Entry 1GKZ (X-ray diffraction, 2.20 A resolution); this record covers chain A.

== Chain A ==
Name: [3-methyl-2-oxobutanoate dehydrogenase [lipoamide]] kinase
Organism: Rattus norvegicus
Notes: EC 2.7.1.115
Reference sequence: Q00972 (BCKD_RAT); residues 1-382 here correspond to UniProt positions 31-412 (UniProt number = residue number + 30)
Chain sequence (388 residues; each row starts with the number of its first residue):
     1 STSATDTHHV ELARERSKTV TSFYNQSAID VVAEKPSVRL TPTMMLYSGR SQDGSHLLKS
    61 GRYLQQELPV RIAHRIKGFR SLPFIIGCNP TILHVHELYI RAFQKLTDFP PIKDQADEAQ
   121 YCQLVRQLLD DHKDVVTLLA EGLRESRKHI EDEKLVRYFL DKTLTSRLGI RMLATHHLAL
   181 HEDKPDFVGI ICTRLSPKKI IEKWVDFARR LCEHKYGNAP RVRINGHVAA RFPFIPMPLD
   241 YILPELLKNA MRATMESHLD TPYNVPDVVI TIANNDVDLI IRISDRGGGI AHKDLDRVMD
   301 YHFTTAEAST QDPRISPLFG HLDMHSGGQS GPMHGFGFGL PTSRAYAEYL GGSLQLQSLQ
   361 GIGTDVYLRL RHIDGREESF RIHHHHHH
Unresolved in the structure: 1-37, 307-331, 379-388
Metal / ion sites: Mg2+: N249 (together with ADP); K+: V298, D300, F303, G337 (together with ADP)
Ligand contacts:
  - ADP (adenosine-5'-diphosphate): N249, A250, R252, A253, D285, G289, I290, V298, F303, T304, T305, A306, H334, G335, F336, G337, F338, G339, L340, P341, T364
  - xenon (XE), molecule 1: L68, V125, L128, L129, I170, A174
  - xenon (XE), molecule 2: I72, L128, H132
UniProt features mapped onto this chain:
  - binding site (ATP): N249, D285, T304, T305, H334, G337, L340
  - binding site (Mg(2+)): N249
  - binding site (K(+)): V298, D300, F303, G337
  - modified residue: S1 (Phosphoserine), K162 (N6-acetyllysine), K203 (N6-acetyllysine), S326 (Phosphoserine), S330 (Phosphoserine)
Reported in the primary citation:
  - self-association interface (contacts with another copy of this molecule); pairs are residue here / residue on that copy: D278-H292 (salt bridge)
  - Mg2+ coordination: N249
  - K+ coordination: V298, D300, F303, G337
  - conformationally variable residues (order/disorder transition): P332 to H334
  - binding site for ADP: H334
  - mutagenesis - Y301A: decreased catalytic activity (citing earlier work)
  - mutagenesis - H132N: unchanged catalytic activity

== Summary ==
Ligands of chain A: xenon and ADP. V298, D300, F303 and G337 coordinate K+. From UniProt: 7 ATP-binding
residues, Mg2+-binding residue N249 and 4 K+-binding residues. From the paper: a binding site for ADP at H334;
Y301A reduces catalytic activity.
Chain A is [3-methyl-2-oxobutanoate dehydrogenase [lipoamide]] kinase (Rattus norvegicus); the structure,
Branched-chain alpha-ketoacid dehydrogenase kinase (BCK) complxed with ADP, was determined by X-ray
diffraction (same publication as 1GJV and 1GKX).
